6J25 - chains A and B; structure by X-ray diffraction, 1.20 A resolution.

Chain A (and B):
Molecule: Beta-lactamase
From: Escherichia coli
Notes: EC 3.5.2.6; chain B of this document is another copy of the same molecule, construct and numbering; everything in this record applies to it too
UniProt: C8CP57 (C8CP57_ECOLX); the author numbering skips numbers that UniProt does not, so the offset changes along the chain: 25-57 = UniProt 29-61; 59-238 = UniProt 62-241; 240-289 = UniProt 242-291
Sequence (274 residues; each row starts with the number of its first residue; note: 2 numbers in that range are skipped by the numbering (no residue carries them; nothing is unmodelled there)):
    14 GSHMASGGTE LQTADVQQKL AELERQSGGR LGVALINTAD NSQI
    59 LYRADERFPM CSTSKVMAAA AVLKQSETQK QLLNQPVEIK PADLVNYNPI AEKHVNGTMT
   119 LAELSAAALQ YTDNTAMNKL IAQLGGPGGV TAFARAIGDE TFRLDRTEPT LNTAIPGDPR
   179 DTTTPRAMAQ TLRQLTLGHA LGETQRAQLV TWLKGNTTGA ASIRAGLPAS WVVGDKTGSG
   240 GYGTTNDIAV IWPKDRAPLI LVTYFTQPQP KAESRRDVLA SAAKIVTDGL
Not modelled in the structure: 14-26, 289
Differences from the reference sequence: expression tag (14-24); engineered mutation Thr-130 (Ser133 in C8CP57)

How chain A and chain B interact:
Contacting residue pairs - 21 pairs, chain A then chain B:
  Tyr-105(A) with Ala-227(B); Ser-228(B)
  Pro-107(A) with Val-230(B), hydrophobic
  Tyr-129(A) with Lys-212(B); Gly-213(B)
  Lys-212(A) with Tyr-129(B); Thr-215(B)
  Gly-213(A) with Tyr-129(B); Thr-215(B)
  Asn-214(A) with Thr-215(B)
  Thr-215(A) with Lys-212(B); Gly-213(B); Asn-214(B); Ala-218(B)
  Thr-216(A) with Ala-218(B)
  Ala-218(A) with Thr-216(B); Ala-218(B)
  Ala-219(A) with Ala-219(B), hydrophobic
  Ala-227(A) with Tyr-105(B)
  Arg-275(A) with Ala-218(B); Ala-223(B)
Interface residues without a listed pair, chain A (16 interface residues in all): Lys-111, Gly-217, Ser-228, Val-230
Interface residues without a listed pair, chain B (17 interface residues in all): Pro-107, Gly-217, Arg-222, Trp-229

Overview:
16 residues of chain A and 17 residues of chain B are in contact.
Both chains are Beta-lactamase (Escherichia coli). Entry 6J25 (CTX-M-64 beta-lactamase mutant-S130T) was
determined by X-ray diffraction (same publication as 6ITY, 6J2B, 6J2K, 6J2O and 5ZB7).
